PDB entry 4YVS | X-ray diffraction, 3.65 A resolution | chains A and C of the 15 polymer chains in the assembly

# Chain A
Molecule: Capsid protein VP1
From: Enterovirus A71
UniProt: F6KTB0 (F6KTB0_9ENTO); residues 1-297 here correspond to UniProt positions 566-862 (UniProt number = residue number + 565)
Chain sequence (297 residues; each row starts with the number of its first residue):
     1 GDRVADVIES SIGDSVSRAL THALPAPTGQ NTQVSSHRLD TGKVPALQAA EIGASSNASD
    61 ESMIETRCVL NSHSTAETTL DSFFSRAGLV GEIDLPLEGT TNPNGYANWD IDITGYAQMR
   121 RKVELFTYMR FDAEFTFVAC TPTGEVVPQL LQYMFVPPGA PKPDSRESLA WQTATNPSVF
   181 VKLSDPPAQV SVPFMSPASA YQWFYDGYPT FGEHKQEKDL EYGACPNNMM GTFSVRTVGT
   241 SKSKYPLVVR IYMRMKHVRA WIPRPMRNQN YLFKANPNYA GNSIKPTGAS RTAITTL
Not modelled in the structure: 1-71

# Chain C
Molecule: Capsid protein VP0
From: Enterovirus A71
UniProt: F6KTB0 (F6KTB0_9ENTO); residues -68 to 254 here correspond to UniProt positions 1-323 (UniProt number = residue number + 69)
Chain sequence (323 residues; row label = number of the first residue in the row; numbers below 1 keep their minus sign (Met-68 is residue -68)):
   -68 MGSQVSTQRS GSHENSNSAT EGSTINYTTI NYYKDSYAAT AGKQSLKQDP DKFANPVKDI
    -8 FTEMAAPLKS PSAEACGYSD RVAQLTIGNS TITTQEAANI IVGYGEWPSY CSDSDATAVD
    52 KPTRPDVSVN RFYTLDTKLW EKSSKGWYWK FPDVLTETGV FGQNAQFHYL YRSGFCIHVQ
   112 CNASKFHQGA LLVAVLPEYV IGTVAGGTGT EDSHPPYKQT QPGADGFELQ HPYVLDAGIP
   172 ISQLTVCPHQ WINLRTNNCA TIIVPYINAL PFDSALNHCN FGLLVVPISP LDYDQGATPV
   232 IPITITLAPM CSEFAGLRQA VTQ
Not modelled in the structure: -68 to 18, 250-254

# How chain A and chain C interact
Contacting residue pairs - 88 pairs, chain A then chain C:
  Thr127(A) - Glu129(C)
  Tyr128(A) - Glu129(C)  hydrogen bond
  Tyr128(A) - Ile198(C)  hydrogen bond (side chain-backbone)
  Tyr128(A) - Asn199(C)
  Tyr128(A) - Ala200(C)
  Ala198(A) - Ala200(C)  hydrophobic
  Ala198(A) - Leu201(C)  hydrophobic
  Ser199(A) - Ala200(C)
  Ala200(A) - Ala200(C)
  Gln202(A) - Glu129(C)
  Gln202(A) - Asn199(C)
  Gln202(A) - Ala200(C)
  Phe204(A) - Glu129(C)
  Phe204(A) - Val131(C)  hydrophobic
  Tyr205(A) - Glu129(C)
  Tyr205(A) - Val131(C)
  Tyr205(A) - Asp204(C)
  Tyr205(A) - His209(C)
  Asp206(A) - Lys81(C)  salt bridge
  Asp206(A) - Glu129(C)  hydrogen bond (backbone-side chain)
  Asp206(A) - Tyr130(C)
  Asp206(A) - Val131(C)
  Asp206(A) - Thr151(C)
  Asp206(A) - Asn208(C)
  Asp206(A) - His209(C)
  Asp206(A) - Cys210(C)  hydrogen bond (backbone-backbone)
  Gly207(A) - Asn208(C)
  Tyr208(A) - Thr151(C)
  Tyr208(A) - Gln152(C)
  Tyr208(A) - Asn208(C)  hydrogen bond (backbone-backbone)
  Thr210(A) - Asn208(C)
  Phe211(A) - Tyr100(C)  hydrophobic
  Phe211(A) - Ser205(C)
  Phe211(A) - Asn208(C)
  Asp219(A) - His145(C)  hydrogen bond (side chain-backbone)
  Asp219(A) - Pro146(C)
  Leu220(A) - His145(C)
  Tyr222(A) - Val131(C)
  Tyr222(A) - Ile132(C)  hydrogen bond (side chain-backbone)
  Tyr222(A) - His145(C)
  Tyr222(A) - Pro146(C)  hydrophobic
  Tyr222(A) - Thr151(C)  hydrogen bond
  Ile262(A) - Tyr35(C)
  Ile262(A) - Pro128(C)  hydrophobic
  Ile262(A) - Ile198(C)  hydrophobic
  Pro263(A) - Val177(C)
  Arg264(A) - Pro128(C)  hydrogen bond (side chain-backbone)
  Arg264(A) - Glu129(C)  hydrogen bond (side chain-backbone)
  Arg264(A) - Ile170(C)
  Pro265(A) - Ile170(C)  hydrophobic
  Pro265(A) - Pro171(C)
  Pro265(A) - Gln174(C)
  Pro265(A) - Val177(C)
  Met266(A) - Pro171(C)
  Met266(A) - Gln174(C)  hydrogen bond (backbone-side chain)
  Arg267(A) - Ala168(C)
  Arg267(A) - Gly169(C)
  Asn268(A) - Val165(C)
  Asn268(A) - Gly169(C)
  Asn268(A) - Ile170(C)
  Asn268(A) - Pro171(C)
  Gln269(A) - Val165(C)
  Gln269(A) - Gly169(C)
  Leu272(A) - Ala136(C)  hydrophobic
  Phe273(A) - Glu142(C)
  Phe273(A) - Asp143(C)
  Asn276(A) - His145(C)  hydrogen bond
  Pro277(A) - Val131(C)  hydrophobic
  Pro277(A) - Ala168(C)
  Asn278(A) - Gly133(C)
  Asn278(A) - Thr134(C)  hydrogen bond (side chain-backbone)
  Asn278(A) - Ser144(C)  hydrogen bond (side chain-backbone)
  Tyr279(A) - Gly133(C)
  Tyr279(A) - Thr134(C)
  Tyr279(A) - Val135(C)
  Tyr279(A) - Ala136(C)
  Tyr279(A) - His162(C)  hydrogen bond
  Tyr279(A) - Asp167(C)  hydrogen bond
  Tyr279(A) - Ala168(C)
  Tyr279(A) - Gly169(C)
  Gly281(A) - Val135(C)
  Gly281(A) - His162(C)
  Asn282(A) - Gly138(C)
  Ser283(A) - Gly138(C)
  Ile284(A) - His162(C)
  Pro286(A) - Tyr164(C)
  Thr287(A) - Tyr164(C)  hydrogen bond
  Thr287(A) - Pro171(C)
Other interface residues (no listed pair), chain A (42 interface residues in all): Gly212, His214, Lys218, Ala280, Lys285, Gly288
Other interface residues (no listed pair), chain C (47 interface residues in all): Leu127, Gly137, Pro147, Tyr148, Ser173, Leu175, Cys178, Phe212

# Overview
42 residues of chain A and 47 residues of chain C are in contact, with 17 hydrogen bonds and 1 salt bridge.
Polar pairs include Asp206(A)-Lys81(C), Tyr128(A)-Glu129(C) and Tyr128(A)-Ile198(C).
Chain A is Capsid protein VP1 and chain C is Capsid protein VP0, both from Enterovirus A71; the structure,
crystal structure of the virus-like particle of a c4 strain EV71, was determined by X-ray diffraction (same
publication as 4YVW).
